Entry 5YFP (electron microscopy, 4.40 A resolution (low resolution: residue-level contacts below are approximate; hydrogen-bond / salt-bridge calls are withheld)); this record covers chains F and H of the 8 polymer chains in the assembly.

# Chain F
Molecule: Exocyst complex component SEC15
From: Saccharomyces cerevisia S288c
Reference sequence: P22224 (SEC15_YEAST); numbering as in UniProt (aligned over 1-910)
Chain sequence (910 residues; numbered 1 to 910; the number before each row is that of its first residue):
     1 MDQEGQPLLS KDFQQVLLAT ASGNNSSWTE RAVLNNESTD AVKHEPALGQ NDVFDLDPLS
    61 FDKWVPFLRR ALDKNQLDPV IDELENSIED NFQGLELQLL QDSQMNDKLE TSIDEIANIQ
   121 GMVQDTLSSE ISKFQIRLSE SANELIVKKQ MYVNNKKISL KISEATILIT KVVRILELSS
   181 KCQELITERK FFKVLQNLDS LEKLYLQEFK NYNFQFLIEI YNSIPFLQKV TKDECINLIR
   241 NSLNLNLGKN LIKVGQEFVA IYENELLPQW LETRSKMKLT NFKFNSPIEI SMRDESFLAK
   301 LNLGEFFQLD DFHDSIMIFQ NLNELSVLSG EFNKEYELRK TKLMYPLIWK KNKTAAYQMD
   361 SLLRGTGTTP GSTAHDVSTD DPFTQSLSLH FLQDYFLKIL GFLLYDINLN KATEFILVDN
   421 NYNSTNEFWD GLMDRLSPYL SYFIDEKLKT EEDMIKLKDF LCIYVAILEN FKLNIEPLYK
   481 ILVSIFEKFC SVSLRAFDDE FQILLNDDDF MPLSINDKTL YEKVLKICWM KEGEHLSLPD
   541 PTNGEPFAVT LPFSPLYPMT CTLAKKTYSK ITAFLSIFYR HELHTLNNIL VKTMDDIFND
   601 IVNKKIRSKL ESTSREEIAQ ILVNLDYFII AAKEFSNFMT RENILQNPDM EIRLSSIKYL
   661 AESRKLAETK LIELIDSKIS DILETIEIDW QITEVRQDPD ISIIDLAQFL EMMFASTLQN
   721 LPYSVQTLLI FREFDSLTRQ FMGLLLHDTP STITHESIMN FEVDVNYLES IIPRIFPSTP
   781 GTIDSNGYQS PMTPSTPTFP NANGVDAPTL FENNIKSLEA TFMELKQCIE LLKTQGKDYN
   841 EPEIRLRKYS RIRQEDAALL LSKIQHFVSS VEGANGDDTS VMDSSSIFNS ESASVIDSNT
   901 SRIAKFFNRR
Unresolved in the structure: 1-41, 354-382, 530-555, 682-699, 772-822, 891-910
Swiss-Prot annotation at these positions:
  - modified residue: Ser286 (Phosphoserine)

# Chain H
Molecule: Exocyst complex component EXO84
From: Saccharomyces cerevisiae S288c
Reference sequence: P38261 (EXO84_YEAST); residues 1-753 here = UniProt positions 1-753
Chain sequence (753 residues; row label = number of the first residue in the row):
     1 MVEFSLKKAR NNWKHVKKSA SSPAKQKTPP SPAKPKQKTK KNPYSDLKDP ATSYTLPTIN
    61 ARERSRVATS MQRRLSIHNT NYAPPTLDYS MPLPDMPNMI VPNDNVDSSH NNSSFTTENE
   121 SVSSKGPSNS LNLSTADLSL NDSSYNKVPA RSAMRNTVNP SGSNDPFNNS TSLRKMLANP
   181 HFNAKDFVHD KLGNASAITI DKFTSNLTDL SIQVQEEVKL NINKSYNEIM TVNNDLNVAM
   241 LELKRVRANI NDLNEVLDQC TKIAEKRLQL QDQIDQERQG NFNNVESHSN SPALLPPLKA
   301 GQNGNLMRRD RSSVLILEKF WDTELDQLFK NVEGAQKFIN STKGRHILMN SANWMELNTT
   361 TGKPLQMVQI FILNDLVLIA DKSRDKQNDF IVSQCYPLKD VTVTQEEFST KRLLFKFSNS
   421 NSSLYECRDA DECSRLLDVI RKAKDDLCDI FHVEEENSKR IRESFRYLQS TQQTPGRENN
   481 RSPNKNKRRS MGGSITPGRN VTGAMDQYLL QNLTLSMHSR PRSRDMSSTA QRLKFLDEGV
   541 EEIDIELARL RFESAVETLL DIESQLEDLS ERISDEELML LNLISLKIEQ RREAISSKLS
   601 QSILSSNEIV HLKSGTENMI KLGLPEQALD LFLQNRSNFI QDLILQIGSV DNPTNYLTQL
   661 AVIRFQTIKK TVEDFQDIFK ELGAKISSIL VDWCSDEVDN HFKLIDKQLL NDEMLSPGSI
   721 KSSRKQIDGL KAVGLDFVYK LDEFIKKNSD KIR
Unresolved in the structure: 1-168, 279-306, 498-524, 571-577, 648-649, 712-714

# Chain F / chain H interface
Residue-residue contacts (14; chain F residue first):
  Val42(F) - Asn227(H)
  Val42(F) - Thr231(H)
  Asp102(F) - Lys219(H)
  Phe192(F) - Ile545(H)
  Asn285(F) - Gln646(H)
  Asn285(F) - Gln659(H)
  Ser286(F) - Gln659(H)
  Met292(F) - Lys670(H)
  Phe306(F) - Arg551(H)
  Leu309(F) - Arg549(H)
  Phe312(F) - Ala548(H)
  Phe312(F) - Arg549(H)
  His313(F) - Arg549(H)
  Gln646(F) - Asn652(H)
Other interface residues (no listed pair), chain F (16 interface residues in all): Glu289, Ile290, Phe297, Ile316, Asn647
Other interface residues (no listed pair), chain H (15 interface residues in all): Glu228, Val610, Leu643, Ile663

# Overview
The interface between chain F and chain H involves 16 residues on one side and 15 on the other.
Chain F is Exocyst complex component SEC15 (Saccharomyces cerevisia S288c) and chain H is Exocyst complex
component EXO84 (Saccharomyces cerevisiae S288c); the structure, Cryo-EM Structure of the Exocyst Complex, was
determined by electron microscopy.
